Entry 7EO0 (electron microscopy, 3.75 A resolution); this record covers chains 2 and 3 of the 6 polymer chains in the assembly.

== Chain 2 ==
Protein: O/tibet/99 VP2
Organism: Foot-and-mouth disease virus
Sequence (218 residues; numbered 1 to 218; the number before each row is that of its first residue):
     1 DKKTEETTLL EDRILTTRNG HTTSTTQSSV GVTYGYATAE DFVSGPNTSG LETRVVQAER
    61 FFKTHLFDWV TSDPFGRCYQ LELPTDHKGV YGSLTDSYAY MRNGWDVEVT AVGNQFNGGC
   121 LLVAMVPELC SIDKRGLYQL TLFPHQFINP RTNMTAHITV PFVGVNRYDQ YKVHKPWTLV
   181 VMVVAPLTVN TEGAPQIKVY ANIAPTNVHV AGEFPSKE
Unresolved in the structure: 1-12, 218

== Chain 3 ==
Protein: O/tibet/99 VP3
Organism: Foot-and-mouth disease virus
Sequence (220 residues; each row starts with the number of its first residue):
     1 GIFPVACSDG YGGLVTTDPK TADPAYGKVF NPPRNMLPGR FTNFLDVAEA CPTFLHFEGD
    61 VPYVTTKTDS DRVLAQFDLS LAAKHMSNTF LAGLAQYYTQ YSGTINLHFM FTGPTDAKAR
   121 YMIAYAPPGM EPPKTPEAAA HCIHAEWDTG LNSKFTFSIP YLSAADYAYT ASDAAETTNV
   181 QGWVCLFQIT HGKADGDALV VLASAGKDFE LRLPVDARTQ
Unresolved in the structure: 220

== Chain 2 / chain 3 interface ==
Residue-residue contacts (38; chain 2 residue first):
  Pro46(2) with Asp166(3)
  Asn47(2) with Tyr161(3); Leu162(3); Ser163(3), hydrogen bond (side chain-backbone); Ala165(3); Asp166(3)
  Thr48(2) with Leu162(3)
  Ser49(2) with Tyr161(3), hydrogen bond (side chain-backbone)
  Leu51(2) with Ile143(3), hydrophobic; Pro160(3), hydrophobic
  Ala99(2) with Pro127(3), hydrophobic
  Tyr100(2) with Pro128(3); Leu162(3); Ser163(3); Ala164(3); Val180(3)
  Asn166(2) with Ala164(3), hydrogen bond (side chain-backbone)
  Arg167(2) with Ala164(3), hydrogen bond (backbone-backbone); Asp166(3), salt bridge
  Tyr168(2) with Ala164(3)
  Lys172(2) with Gly129(3), hydrogen bond (side chain-backbone)
  Ala211(2) with Leu162(3)
  Gly212(2) with Leu162(3)
  Glu213(2) with Pro127(3); Cys142(3); Ile143(3)
  Phe214(2) with Pro127(3), hydrophobic; Gly129(3); Met130(3), hydrophobic
  Pro215(2) with Ala126(3), hydrophobic; Met130(3); Pro133(3); Ala138(3); Cys142(3), hydrophobic
  Ser216(2) with Ala138(3), hydrogen bond (backbone-backbone); His141(3), hydrogen bond
  Lys217(2) with Met130(3); Glu131(3), salt bridge
Other interface residues (no listed pair), chain 2 (19 interface residues in all): Gln170

== Overview ==
The chain 2/chain 3 interface involves 19 residues from each chain, with 7 hydrogen bonds and 2 salt bridges.
Polar pairs include Arg167(2)-Asp166(3), Lys217(2)-Glu131(3) and Asn47(2)-Ser163(3).
Here chain 2 is O/tibet/99 VP2 and chain 3 is O/tibet/99 VP3, both from Foot-and-mouth disease virus. Entry
7EO0 (Foot and mouth disease virus O/tibet/99-bound the single chain fragmen antibody C4) was determined by
electron microscopy.
